PDB entry 7NF4 | X-ray diffraction, 1.69 A resolution | chains A and B

== Chain A (and B) ==
Protein: Ferulic acid decarboxylase 1
Source organism: Aspergillus niger (strain CBS 513.88 / FGSC A1513)
Notes: EC 4.1.1.102; chain B of this document is another copy of the same molecule, construct and numbering; everything in this record applies to it too
Reference sequence: A2QHE5 (FDC1_ASPNC); numbering as in UniProt (aligned over 1-500)
Amino-acid sequence (508 residues; each row starts with the number of its first residue):
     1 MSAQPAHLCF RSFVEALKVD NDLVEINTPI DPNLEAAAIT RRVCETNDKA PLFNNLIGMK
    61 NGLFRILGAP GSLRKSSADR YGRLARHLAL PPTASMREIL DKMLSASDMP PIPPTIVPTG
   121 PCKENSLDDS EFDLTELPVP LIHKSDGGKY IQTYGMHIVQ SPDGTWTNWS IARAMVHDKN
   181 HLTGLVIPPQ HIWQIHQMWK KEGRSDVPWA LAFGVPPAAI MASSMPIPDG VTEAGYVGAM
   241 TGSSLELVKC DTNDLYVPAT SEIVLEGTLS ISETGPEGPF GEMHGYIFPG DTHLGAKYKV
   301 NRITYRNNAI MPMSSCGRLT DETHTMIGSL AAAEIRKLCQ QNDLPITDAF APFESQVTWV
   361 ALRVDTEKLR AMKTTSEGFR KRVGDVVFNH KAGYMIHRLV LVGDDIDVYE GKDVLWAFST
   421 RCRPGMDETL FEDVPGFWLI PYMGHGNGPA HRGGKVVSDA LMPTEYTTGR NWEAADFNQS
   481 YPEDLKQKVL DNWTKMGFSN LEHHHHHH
Unresolved in the structure: 1-3, 508 (chain B: 1-4, 500-508)
Differences from the reference sequence: engineered mutation M395 (Thr in A2QHE5), P435 (Arg in A2QHE5), W438 (Pro in A2QHE5); expression tag (501-508)
Metal / ion sites: Mn2+: N168, H191, E233 (together with hydroxylated prenyl-FMN); K+ site 1: W169, A222, S223, M225, E233 (together with hydroxylated prenyl-FMN); K+ site 2: R421, D427, D459, L461
Small-molecule neighbours: hydroxylated prenyl-FMN (BYN): Q152, T153, Y154, N168, W169, S170, I171, A172, R173, L185, I187, Q190, H191, I192, S223, S224, M225, P226, E233, F280, E282, S314, C316, E322, T323, M326, I327, K391, M395
UniProt features mapped onto this chain:
  - active site: E282 (Proton donor)
  - binding site (prenylated FMN): N168 to R173, Q190, H191, E233, K391
  - binding site (Mn(2+)): N168, H191, E233
  - mutagenesis: R173 (R173A: Abolishes catalytic activity), E277 (E277Q: Abolishes catalytic activity), E282 (E282Q: Abolishes catalytic activity)
Reported in the primary citation:
  - mutagenesis - T395M/R435P/P438W: increased catalytic activity
  - conformationally variable residues: Y394

== How chain A and chain B interact ==
Pairs across the interface - 194 pairs, chain A then chain B:
  V24(A) with M496(B); G497(B); F498(B), hydrophobic
  I26(A) with F498(B), hydrophobic
  L34(A) with Y481(B); P482(B); L485(B), hydrophobic
  E35(A) with L485(B); K488(B), salt bridge
  A37(A) with Y481(B), hydrogen bond (backbone-side chain)
  A38(A) with F477(B); Y481(B), hydrophobic
  I39(A) with V489(B), hydrophobic; W493(B); M496(B), hydrophobic; F498(B), hydrophobic
  R41(A) with A475(B); F477(B); Y481(B)
  R42(A) with F477(B); L490(B); W493(B)
  V43(A) with W493(B); F498(B), hydrophobic
  E45(A) with D476(B); F477(B), hydrogen bond (side chain-backbone)
  D48(A) with W493(B); F498(B); S499(B), hydrogen bond (side chain-backbone)
  K49(A) with F498(B)
  P51(A) with F498(B), hydrophobic
  K75(A) with S499(B), hydrogen bond
  I142(A) with Y481(B), hydrogen bond (backbone-side chain)
  H143(A) with S480(B)
  K144(A) with E473(B), salt bridge; Q479(B), hydrogen bond (side chain-backbone); S480(B), hydrogen bond (backbone-backbone)
  S145(A) with E473(B), hydrogen bond
  G281(A) with A475(B)
  H284(A) with W416(B), hydrogen bond (backbone-side chain); T420(B)
  G285(A) with W416(B); A474(B); A475(B), hydrogen bond (backbone-backbone)
  Y286(A) with W416(B); T420(B), hydrogen bond; R421(B), hydrogen bond; W472(B); E473(B); A475(B)
  I287(A) with W472(B); E473(B), hydrogen bond (backbone-backbone)
  F288(A) with N471(B); W472(B), hydrophobic
  P289(A) with N471(B)
  S315(A) with Y481(B), hydrogen bond
  C316(A) with A475(B)
  G317(A) with A475(B)
  R318(A) with D413(B), salt bridge; W416(B); A475(B), hydrogen bond (backbone-backbone)
  E354(A) with L415(B); S419(B)
  S355(A) with S419(B), hydrogen bond (backbone-side chain)
  Q356(A) with W416(B); S419(B); T420(B)
  T358(A) with S419(B)
  W359(A) with F418(B), hydrophobic; S419(B)
  K412(A) with R318(B)
  D413(A) with R318(B), salt bridge
  L415(A) with E354(B); L415(B), hydrophobic
  W416(A) with H284(B), hydrogen bond (side chain-backbone); G285(B); Y286(B); R318(B); Q356(B)
  F418(A) with W359(B), hydrophobic
  S419(A) with E354(B); S355(B), hydrogen bond (side chain-backbone); Q356(B); T358(B), hydrogen bond (backbone-side chain); Y442(B)
  T420(A) with H284(B); Y286(B), hydrogen bond; Q356(B); P441(B); Y442(B), hydrogen bond (backbone-backbone)
  R421(A) with Y286(B), hydrogen bond; Y442(B)
  C422(A) with Y442(B)
  R423(A) with E432(B), salt bridge; Y442(B); M443(B); G448(B); P449(B), hydrogen bond (side chain-backbone); R452(B), hydrogen bond (side chain-backbone); G453(B); G454(B)
  P424(A) with L430(B); Y442(B); G454(B); V456(B), hydrophobic
  G425(A) with L430(B)
  M426(A) with N447(B); G448(B)
  D427(A) with N447(B), hydrogen bond
  L430(A) with G425(B)
  E432(A) with R423(B), salt bridge
  P441(A) with T420(B); M462(B)
  Y442(A) with S419(B); T420(B), hydrogen bond (backbone-backbone); R421(B); C422(B); R423(B); P424(B)
  M443(A) with R423(B)
  H445(A) with M462(B); P463(B)
  G446(A) with P463(B)
  N447(A) with M426(B); D427(B), hydrogen bond; P463(B)
  G448(A) with R423(B); M426(B)
  P449(A) with R423(B), hydrogen bond (backbone-side chain)
  R452(A) with R423(B), hydrogen bond (backbone-side chain)
  G453(A) with R423(B)
  G454(A) with R423(B); P424(B)
  V456(A) with P424(B), hydrophobic
  M462(A) with P441(B); H445(B)
  P463(A) with H445(B); G446(B); N447(B)
  N471(A) with F288(B); P289(B)
  W472(A) with Y286(B); I287(B); F288(B), hydrophobic
  E473(A) with K144(B), salt bridge; S145(B), hydrogen bond; Y286(B); I287(B), hydrogen bond (backbone-backbone)
  A474(A) with G285(B)
  A475(A) with R41(B); G281(B); G285(B), hydrogen bond (backbone-backbone); Y286(B); G317(B); R318(B), hydrogen bond (backbone-backbone)
  D476(A) with R41(B); E45(B)
  F477(A) with A38(B); R41(B); R42(B); E45(B), hydrogen bond (backbone-side chain)
  Q479(A) with K144(B), hydrogen bond (backbone-side chain)
  S480(A) with H143(B); K144(B), hydrogen bond (backbone-backbone)
  Y481(A) with L34(B); A37(B), hydrogen bond (side chain-backbone); A38(B), hydrophobic; R41(B); I142(B), hydrogen bond (side chain-backbone); S315(B), hydrogen bond
  P482(A) with L34(B)
  L485(A) with L34(B), hydrophobic; E35(B)
  K488(A) with E35(B), salt bridge
  V489(A) with I39(B), hydrophobic
  L490(A) with R42(B)
  W493(A) with I39(B); R42(B); V43(B); D48(B)
  M496(A) with V24(B); I26(B), hydrophobic; I39(B), hydrophobic
  G497(A) with V24(B)
  F498(A) with V24(B), hydrophobic; I26(B), hydrophobic; I39(B), hydrophobic; V43(B), hydrophobic; D48(B); K49(B); P51(B), hydrophobic
  S499(A) with D48(B), hydrogen bond (backbone-side chain); K75(B)
  N500(A) with R42(B), hydrogen bond
Other interface residues (no listed pair), chain A (93 interface residues in all): E25, I30, T46, E282, R398, I440, L501
Other interface residues (no listed pair), chain B (89 interface residues in all): T46, E282, C316, R398, K412, I440

== Overview ==
93 residues of chain A face 89 of chain B across their interface, with 41 hydrogen bonds and 8 salt bridges.
Polar pairs include E35(A)-K488(B), K144(A)-E473(B) and R318(A)-D413(B). Bound to chain A: hydroxylated
prenyl-FMN. From the paper: T395M/R435P/P438W of chain A increase catalytic activity; conformational
variability at Y394(A).
Both chains are Ferulic acid decarboxylase 1 (Aspergillus niger (strain CBS 513.88 / FGSC A1513)). Entry 7NF4
(Structure of A. niger Fdc T395M R435P P438W variant (AnFdcII) in complex with prFMN) was determined by X-ray
diffraction, deposited together with 7NEY, 7NF0, 7NF1, 7NF2 and 7NF3.
